PDB entry 6W89 | X-ray diffraction, 2.50 A resolution | chains A and F of the 6 polymer chains in the assembly

# Chain A
Name: DNA (cytosine-5)-methyltransferase 3A
From: Homo sapiens
Notes: EC 2.1.1.37
UniProtKB: Q9Y6K1 (DNM3A_HUMAN); residues 628-912 here = UniProt positions 628-912
Sequence (285 residues; numbered 628 to 912; the number before each row is that of its first residue):
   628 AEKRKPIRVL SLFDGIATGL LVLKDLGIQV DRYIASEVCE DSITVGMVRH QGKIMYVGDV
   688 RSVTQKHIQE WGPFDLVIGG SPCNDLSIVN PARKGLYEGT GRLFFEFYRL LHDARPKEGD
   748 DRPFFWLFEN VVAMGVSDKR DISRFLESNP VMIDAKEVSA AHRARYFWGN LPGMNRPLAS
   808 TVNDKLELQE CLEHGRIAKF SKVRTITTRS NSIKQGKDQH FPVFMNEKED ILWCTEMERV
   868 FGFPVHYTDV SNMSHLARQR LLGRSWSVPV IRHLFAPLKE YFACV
Sequence notes: engineered mutation His882 (Arg in Q9Y6K1)
Residues lining bound ligands: S-adenosylhomocysteine (SAH): Phe640, Asp641, Gly642, Ile643, Ala644, Thr645, Ser663, Glu664, Val665, Cys666, Ser669, Gly685, Asp686, Val687, Arg688, Gly707, Ser708, Pro709, Leu730, Glu756, Arg891, Ser892, Trp893
UniProt features mapped onto this chain:
  - active site: Cys710
  - binding site (S-adenosyl-L-methionine): Asp641 to Thr645, Glu664, Asp686 to Arg688, Arg891 to Trp893
  - modified residue: Cys710 (S-methylcysteine)
  - natural variant: Leu648 (L648P: In TBRS), Gly699 (G699D: In a patient with chronic myelomonocytic leukemia), Pro700 (P700L: In TBRS), Phe731 (deletion: In a patient with chronic myelomonocytic leukemia), Arg749 (R749C: In TBRS), Arg771 (R771Q: In TBRS; uncertain significance), Val778 (V778G: In TBRS; uncertain significance), Asn838 (N838D: In TBRS), His882 (R882H: In TBRS and AML; this construct carries the variant), Phe902 (F902S: In TBRS), Pro904 (P904L: In TBRS)
  - mutagenesis: Phe732 (F732A: Loss of activity due to the incapacity to bind the regulatory subunit DNMT3L)
From the paper describing this entry:
  - binding site for Cga DNA: Asn838, Ser881, His882, Leu883
  - binding site for Cga DNA (chain F): Thr834, Thr835, Arg836
  - self-association interface (contacts with another copy of this molecule); pairs are residue here / residue on that copy: Asp876-Arg885 (salt bridge)
  - specificity-determining residues: Asn838
  - conformationally variable residues: Arg836 to Asn838

# Chain F
Molecule: Cga DNA
Sequence (25 nucleotides; row label = number of the first residue in the row):
   423 CATGXGATCT AATTAGATCG CATGG
Modified residues: PYO (1-(beta-D-ribofuranosyl)-pyrimidin-2-one-5'-phosphate) at position 427

# How chain A and chain F interact
Pairs across the interface - 32 pairs, chain A then chain F:
  Ser708(A) - PYO_427(F)  base contact
  Pro709(A) - PYO_427(F)  base contact
  Cys710(A) - PYO_427(F)  hydrogen bond to the sugar
  Asn711(A) - DG428(F)  phosphate contact
  Asn711(A) - DA429(F)  hydrogen bond to the phosphate
  Ser714(A) - DG426(F)  phosphate contact
  Ser714(A) - PYO_427(F)  hydrogen bond to the phosphate
  Ile715(A) - DG426(F)  hydrogen bond to the base
  Val716(A) - DG426(F)  base contact
  Val716(A) - DG428(F)  base contact
  Asn717(A) - DG428(F)  sugar contact
  Asn717(A) - DA429(F)  sugar contact
  Pro718(A) - DG428(F)  base contact
  Glu756(A) - PYO_427(F)  base contact
  Val758(A) - PYO_427(F)  phosphate contact
  Ala760(A) - PYO_427(F)  phosphate contact
  Arg790(A) - PYO_427(F)  base contact
  Arg792(A) - PYO_427(F)  salt bridge to the phosphate
  Arg831(A) - DT425(F)  salt bridge to the phosphate
  Arg831(A) - DG426(F)  salt bridge to the phosphate
  Thr832(A) - DG426(F)  hydrogen bond to the phosphate
  Thr834(A) - PYO_427(F)  phosphate contact
  Thr834(A) - DG428(F)  phosphate contact
  Thr835(A) - PYO_427(F)  sugar contact
  Thr835(A) - DG428(F)  hydrogen bond to the phosphate
  Arg836(A) - DG428(F)  base contact
  Arg836(A) - DA429(F)  hydrogen bond to the base
  Arg836(A) - DT430(F)  hydrogen bond to the base
  Asn838(A) - DG428(F)  base contact
  Asn838(A) - DA429(F)  base contact
  Gly890(A) - PYO_427(F)  hydrogen bond to the sugar
  Arg891(A) - PYO_427(F)  sugar contact
Interface residues without a listed pair, chain A (25 interface residues in all): Asn757, Gly843, Ser892

# Summary
The interface between chain A and chain F involves 25 residues on one side and 6 on the other; the contacts
include 9 hydrogen bonds and 3 salt bridges. Among the polar pairs are Ile715(A)-DG426(F), Arg836(A)-DA429(F)
and Arg836(A)-DT430(F). From the paper: a binding site for Cga DNA at Asn838(A), Ser881(A) and His882(A) among
others; a binding site for Cga DNA (chain F) at Thr834(A), Thr835(A) and Arg836(A).
Here chain A is DNA (cytosine-5)-methyltransferase 3A (Homo sapiens) and chain F is Cga DNA. Entry 6W89
(Structure of DNMT3A (R882H) in complex with CGA DNA) was determined by X-ray diffraction together with 6W8B,
6W8D and 6W8J from the same study.
